7T3K - chains I and M of the 22 polymer chains in the assembly; structure by electron microscopy, 3.50 A resolution.

[Chain I]
Name: CRISPR type I-F/YPEST-associated protein Csy3
UniProtKB: A0A444M080 (A0A444M080_PSEAI); residues 21-361 here correspond to UniProt positions 2-342 (UniProt number = residue number - 19)
Amino-acid sequence (360 residues; numbered 2 to 361; the number before each row is that of its first residue):
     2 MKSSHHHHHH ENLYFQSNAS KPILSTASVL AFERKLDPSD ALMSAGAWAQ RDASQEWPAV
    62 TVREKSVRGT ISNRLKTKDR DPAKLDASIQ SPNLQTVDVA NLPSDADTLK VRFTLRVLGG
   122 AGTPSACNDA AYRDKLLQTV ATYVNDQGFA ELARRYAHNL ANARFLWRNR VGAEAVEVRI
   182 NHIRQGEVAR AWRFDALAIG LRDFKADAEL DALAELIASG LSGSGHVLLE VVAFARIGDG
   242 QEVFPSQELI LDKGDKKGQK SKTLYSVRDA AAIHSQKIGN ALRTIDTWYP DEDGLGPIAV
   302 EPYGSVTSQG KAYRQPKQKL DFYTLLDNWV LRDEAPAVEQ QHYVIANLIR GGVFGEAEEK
Unresolved in the structure: 2-23, 359-361
Sequence notes: initiating methionine (2); expression tag (3-20)

[Chain M]
Molecule: 61-nt RNA strand
Sequence (61 nucleotides; each row starts with the number of its first residue):
     1 CUAAGAAAUU CACGGCGGGC UUGAUGUCCG CGUCUACCUG AUUCACUGCC GUAUAGGCAG
    61 C

[How chain I and chain M interact]
Residue-residue contacts - 48 pairs, chain I then chain M:
  Val30(I) - G5(M)  base contact
  Ala32(I) - G5(M)  sugar contact
  Phe33(I) - G5(M)  hydrogen bond to the sugar
  Phe33(I) - A6(M)  sugar contact
  Glu34(I) - G5(M)  sugar contact
  Glu34(I) - A6(M)  phosphate contact
  Arg35(I) - A6(M)  salt bridge to the phosphate
  Arg35(I) - A7(M)  salt bridge to the phosphate
  Ser67(I) - G15(M)  phosphate contact
  Val68(I) - C13(M)  sugar contact
  Val68(I) - G15(M)  phosphate contact
  Arg69(I) - C13(M)  hydrogen bond to the sugar
  Arg69(I) - G14(M)  hydrogen bond to the sugar
  Arg69(I) - G15(M)  hydrogen bond to the base
  Arg69(I) - C16(M)  salt bridge to the phosphate
  Gly70(I) - C13(M)  hydrogen bond to the sugar
  Thr71(I) - G14(M)  phosphate contact
  Pro93(I) - G15(M)  base contact
  Leu95(I) - G15(M)  base contact
  Gln96(I) - C13(M)  hydrogen bond to the base
  Val98(I) - C13(M)  base contact
  Ser126(I) - G5(M)  sugar contact
  Ala127(I) - A4(M)  base contact
  Trp168(I) - A8(M)  base contact
  Arg169(I) - C11(M)  salt bridge to the phosphate
  Arg169(I) - A12(M)  salt bridge to the phosphate
  Gln248(I) - U9(M)  sugar contact
  Gln248(I) - U10(M)  hydrogen bond to the sugar
  Glu249(I) - U9(M)  base contact
  Leu250(I) - U9(M)  base contact
  His275(I) - U9(M)  salt bridge to the phosphate
  Gln277(I) - A7(M)  sugar contact
  Gln277(I) - A8(M)  phosphate contact
  Gln277(I) - U9(M)  hydrogen bond to the phosphate
  Lys278(I) - A8(M)  hydrogen bond to the base
  Lys278(I) - U10(M)  salt bridge to the phosphate
  Asn281(I) - A8(M)  hydrogen bond to the phosphate
  Arg284(I) - A7(M)  sugar contact
  Arg284(I) - A8(M)  salt bridge to the phosphate
  Glu302(I) - A8(M)  phosphate contact
  Thr308(I) - A8(M)  hydrogen bond to the base
  Ser309(I) - A8(M)  base contact
  Arg351(I) - A6(M)  sugar contact
  Arg351(I) - A7(M)  sugar contact
  Gly353(I) - G5(M)  sugar contact
  Gly353(I) - A6(M)  sugar contact
  Val354(I) - G5(M)  base contact
  Val354(I) - A6(M)  base contact
Other interface residues (no listed pair), chain I (38 interface residues in all): Ser247, Ile251, Ser262, Lys263, Val307, Gly352

[In short]
38 residues of chain I and 13 residues of chain M are in contact, with 11 hydrogen bonds and 8 salt bridges.
Among the polar pairs are Arg69(I)-G15(M), Gln96(I)-C13(M) and Lys278(I)-A8(M).
Here chain I is CRISPR type I-F/YPEST-associated protein Csy3 and chain M is a 61-nt RNA strand. Entry 7T3K
(Cryo-EM structure of Csy-AcrIF24 dimer) was determined by electron microscopy (same publication as 7T3J,
7T3L, 7TAW and 7TAX).
